PDB entry 8FP4 | electron microscopy, 2.40 A resolution | chains B and E of the 8 polymer chains in the assembly

Chain B:
Protein: Glutamate receptor 2
Organism: Rattus norvegicus
Notes: fragment: DYKDDDDK near the C-terminal is a FLAG epitope tag used for purification
Reference sequence: P19491 (GRIA2_RAT), isoform P19491-2; the construct has insertions or renumbered stretches relative to UniProt, so the offset changes along the chain: -20 to 847 = UniProt 1-868; 854-868 = UniProt 869-883
Chain sequence (889 residues; numbered -20 to 868; the number before each row is that of its first residue; numbers below 1 keep their minus sign (Met-20 is residue -20)):
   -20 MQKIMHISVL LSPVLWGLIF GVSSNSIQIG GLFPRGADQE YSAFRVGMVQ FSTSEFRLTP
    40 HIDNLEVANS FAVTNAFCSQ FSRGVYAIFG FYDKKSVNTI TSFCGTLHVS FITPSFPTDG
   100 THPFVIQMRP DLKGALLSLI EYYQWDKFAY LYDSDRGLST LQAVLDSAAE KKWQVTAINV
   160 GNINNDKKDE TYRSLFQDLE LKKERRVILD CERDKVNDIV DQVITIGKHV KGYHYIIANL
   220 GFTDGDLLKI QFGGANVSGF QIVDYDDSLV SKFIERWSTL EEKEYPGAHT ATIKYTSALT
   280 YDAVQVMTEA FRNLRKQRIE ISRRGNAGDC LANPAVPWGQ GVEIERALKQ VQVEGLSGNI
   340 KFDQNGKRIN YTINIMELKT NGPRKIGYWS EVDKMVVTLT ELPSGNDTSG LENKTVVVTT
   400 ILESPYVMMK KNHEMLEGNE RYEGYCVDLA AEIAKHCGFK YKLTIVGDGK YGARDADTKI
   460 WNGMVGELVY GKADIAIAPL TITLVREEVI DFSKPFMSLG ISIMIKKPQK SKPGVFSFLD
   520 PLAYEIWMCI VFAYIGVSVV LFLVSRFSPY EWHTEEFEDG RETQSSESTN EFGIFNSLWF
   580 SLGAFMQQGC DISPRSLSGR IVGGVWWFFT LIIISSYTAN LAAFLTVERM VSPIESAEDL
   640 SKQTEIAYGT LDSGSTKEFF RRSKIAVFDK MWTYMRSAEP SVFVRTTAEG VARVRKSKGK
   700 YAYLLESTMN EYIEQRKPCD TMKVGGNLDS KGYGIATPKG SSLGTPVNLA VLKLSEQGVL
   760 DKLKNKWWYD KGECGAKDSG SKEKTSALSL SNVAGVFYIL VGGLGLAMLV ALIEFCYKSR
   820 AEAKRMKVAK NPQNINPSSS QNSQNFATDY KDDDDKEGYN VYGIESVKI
Disordered / not traced: -20 to 506, 553-563, 631-783, 827-868
Differences from the reference sequence: insertion (848-853); conflict Asp854 (Tyr869 in P19491)
Swiss-Prot annotation at these positions:
  - region: Ala846, Thr847, Lys855 to Gly862 (Required for interaction with IQSEC1)
  - binding site (L-glutamate): Pro478, Thr480, Arg485, Ser654, Thr655, Glu705
  - site: Arg453 (Interaction with the cone snail toxin Con-ikot-ikot), Ile633 (Crucial to convey clamshell closure to channel opening), Arg660 (Interaction with the cone snail toxin Con-ikot-ikot), Lys752 (Interaction with the cone snail toxin Con-ikot-ikot)
  - modified residue: Ser662 (Phosphoserine), Ser696 (Phosphoserine), Ser839 (Phosphoserine), Ser842 (Phosphoserine), Tyr861 (Phosphotyrosine), Ser865 (Phosphoserine)
  - lipidation (S-palmitoyl cysteine): Cys589, Cys815
  - glycosylation (N-linked (GlcNAc...) asparagine): Asn235, Asn349, Asn385, Asn392

Chain E:
Protein: Voltage-dependent calcium channel gamma-2 subunit
Organism: Mus musculus
Reference sequence: O88602 (CCG2_MOUSE); residue numbers follow UniProt; this construct covers 1-323
Chain sequence (336 residues; numbered 1 to 336; the number before each row is that of its first residue):
     1 MGLFDRGVQM LLTTVGAFAA FSLMTIAVGT DYWLYSRGVC KTKSVSENET SEENEEVMTH
    61 SGLWRTCCLE GNFKGLCKQI DHFPEDADYE ADTAEYFLRA VRASSIFPIL SVILLFMGGL
   121 CIAASEFYKT RHNIILSAGI FFVSAGLSNI IGIIVYISAN AGDPSKSDSK KNSYSYGWSF
   181 YFGALSFIIA EMVGVLAVHM FIDRHKQLRA TARATDYLQA SAITRIPSYR YRYQRRSRSS
   241 SRSTEPSHSR DASPVGVKGF NTLPSTEISM YTLSRDPLKA ATTPTATYNS DRDNSFLQVH
   301 NCIQKDSKDS LHANTANRRT TPVGGRGGTE TSQAPA
Disordered / not traced: 1-4, 43-55, 163-171, 215-336
Differences from the reference sequence: engineered mutation Glu52 (Lys in O88602), Glu53 (Lys in O88602); expression tag (324-336)
Swiss-Prot annotation at these positions:
  - modified residue: Ser253 (Phosphoserine), Tyr271 (Phosphotyrosine), Thr321 (Phosphothreonine)
  - glycosylation: Asn48 (N-linked (GlcNAc...) asparagine)
  - mutagenesis: Thr321 (T321A: Abolishes phosphorylation; T321D/E: No interaction with DLG1 and DLG4), Val323 (V323A: No interaction with DLG1 and DLG4)
Cystine bridges: Cys40-Cys68, Cys67-Cys77

How chain B and chain E interact:
Pairs across the interface (17):
  Gln508(B) - Tyr89(E)  hydrogen bond
  Leu789(B) - Ile157(E)  hydrophobic
  Ser790(B) - Ser158(E)
  Ser790(B) - Ala161(E)
  Ala793(B) - Ile154(E)  hydrophobic
  Ala793(B) - Ser158(E)
  Phe796(B) - Ile154(E)  hydrophobic
  Tyr797(B) - Ile151(E)  hydrophobic
  Tyr797(B) - Ile154(E)  hydrophobic
  Tyr797(B) - Val155(E)
  Val800(B) - Ile150(E)  hydrophobic
  Val800(B) - Ile151(E)  hydrophobic
  Leu803(B) - Leu147(E)  hydrophobic
  Met807(B) - Val143(E)  hydrophobic
  Met807(B) - Leu147(E)  hydrophobic
  Phe814(B) - Asn133(E)
  Phe814(B) - Leu136(E)  hydrophobic
Interface residues without a listed pair, chain B (12 interface residues in all): Gly804, Leu811
Interface residues without a listed pair, chain E (16 interface residues in all): Asp88, Leu98, Ile140, Phe201

Overview:
Chain B and chain E form an interface of 12 and 16 residues respectively; the contacts include 1 hydrogen
bond. Its one hydrogen-bonded contact is Gln508(B)-Tyr89(E). Curated annotation (UniProt) lists 6
L-glutamate-binding residues on chain B; 2 mutagenesis sites on chain E.
Here chain B is Glutamate receptor 2 (Rattus norvegicus) and chain E is Voltage-dependent calcium channel
gamma-2 subunit (Mus musculus). Entry 8FP4 (GluA2 flip Q isoform of AMPA receptor in complex with
gain-of-function TARP gamma-2, with 500mM NaCl ...) was determined by electron microscopy, deposited together
with 8FP9, 8FPG, 8FPS, 8FQ1, 8FQ5, 8FQB and 8FQF.
